8VAQ - chains A and B of the 9 polymer chains in the assembly; structure by electron microscopy, 3.80 A resolution.

[Chain A]
Protein: DNA polymerase III subunit delta
From: Escherichia coli
UniProtKB: P28630 (HOLA_ECOLI); residues 1-343 here = UniProt positions 1-343
Sequence (343 residues; numbered 1 to 343; the number before each row is that of its first residue):
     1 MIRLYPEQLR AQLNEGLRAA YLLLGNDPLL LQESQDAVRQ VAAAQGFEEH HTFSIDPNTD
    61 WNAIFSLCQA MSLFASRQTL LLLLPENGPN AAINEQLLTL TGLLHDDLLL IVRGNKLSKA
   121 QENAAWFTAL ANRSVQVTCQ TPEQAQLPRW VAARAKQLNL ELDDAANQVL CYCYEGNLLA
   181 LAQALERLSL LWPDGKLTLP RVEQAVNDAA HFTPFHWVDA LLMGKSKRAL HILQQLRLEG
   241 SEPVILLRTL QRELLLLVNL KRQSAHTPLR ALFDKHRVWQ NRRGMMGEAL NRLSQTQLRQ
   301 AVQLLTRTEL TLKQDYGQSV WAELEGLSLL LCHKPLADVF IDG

[Chain B]
Protein: DNA polymerase III subunit tau
From: Escherichia coli
Notes: EC 2.7.7.7
UniProtKB: P06710 (DPO3X_ECOLI); numbering as in UniProt (aligned over 1-373)
Sequence (376 residues; row label = number of the first residue in the row; numbers below 1 keep their minus sign (Gly-2 is residue -2)):
    -2 GPHMSYQVLA RKWRPQTFAD VVGQEHVLTA LANGLSLGRI HHAYLFSGTR GVGKTSIARL
    58 LAKGLNCETG ITATPCGVCD NCREIEQGRF VDLIEIDAAS RTKVEDTRDL LDNVQYAPAR
   118 GRFKVYLIDE VHMLSRHSFN ALLKTLEEPP EHVKFLLATT DPQKLPVTIL SRCLQFHLKA
   178 LDVEQIRHQL EHILNEEHIA HEPRALQLLA RAAEGSLRDA LSLTDQAIAS GDGQVSTQAV
   238 SAMLGTLDDD QALSLVEAMV EANGERVMAL INEAAARGIE WEALLVEMLG LLHRIAMVQL
   298 SPAALGNDMA AIELRMRELA RTIPPTDIQL YYQTLLIGRK ELPYAPDRRM GVEMTLLRAL
   358 AFHPRMPLPE PEVPRQ
Disordered / not traced: 364-373
Sequence notes: expression tag (-2 to 0)
Bound ions: Mg2+: Thr52 (together with ADP); Zn2+: Cys64, Cys73, Cys76, Cys79
Residues lining bound ligands: ADP / beryllium trifluoride: Leu6, Ala7, Arg8, Lys9, Trp10, Arg11, Pro12, Asp17, Val18, Val19, Arg47, Gly48, Val49, Gly50, Lys51, Thr52, Ser53, Glu127, Thr157, Gln186, Leu214, Arg215, Leu218
Curated features (UniProtKB/Swiss-Prot):
  - binding site (ATP): Gly45 to Thr52
  - binding site (Zn(2+)): Cys64, Cys73, Cys76, Cys79
  - mutagenesis: Gly118 (G118D: In dnaX2016(Ts); present in both isoforms, unable to grow at 42 degrees Celsius)
What the authors report for this chain:
  - catalytic residues: Glu127 (citing earlier work)
  - mutagenesis - K141A: decreased catalytic activity

[Chain A / chain B interface]
Contacting residue pairs (44; chain A residue first):
  Pro28(A) with Val164(B), hydrophobic
  Gln32(A) with Ser168(B); Arg169(B)
  Gln35(A) with Glu144(B)
  Asp36(A) with Arg169(B), salt bridge
  Arg39(A) with Glu144(B), salt bridge
  His50(A) with Glu145(B)
  Thr52(A) with Lys141(B)
  Leu83(A) with Thr165(B)
  Leu179(A) with Leu167(B); Ser168(B)
  Gln183(A) with Cys170(B), hydrogen bond (side chain-backbone); Leu171(B); Gln172(B), hydrogen bond (side chain-backbone)
  Glu186(A) with Leu171(B)
  Arg187(A) with Gln172(B); Phe173(B)
  Leu190(A) with Asn30(B), hydrogen bond (backbone-side chain); Gly31(B)
  Leu191(A) with His23(B); Thr26(B); Ala27(B); Asn30(B)
  Gln204(A) with Lys176(B), hydrogen bond (backbone-side chain)
  Asn207(A) with His174(B)
  Leu230(A) with Ala300(B); Ala301(B)
  Arg237(A) with Asp305(B)
  Ala322(A) with His290(B); Met294(B)
  Glu323(A) with His290(B), salt bridge
  Glu325(A) with Arg291(B), salt bridge; Met294(B)
  Gly326(A) with Met294(B)
  Leu329(A) with Met294(B), hydrophobic; Ser298(B)
  Pro335(A) with Leu297(B)
  Leu336(A) with Leu297(B)
  Ala337(A) with Leu297(B), hydrophobic
  Asp338(A) with Gln326(B), hydrogen bond
  Phe340(A) with Tyr329(B); Gln330(B)
  Ile341(A) with His290(B); Ala293(B), hydrophobic
Interface residues without a listed pair, chain A (35 interface residues in all): Ser54, Pro193, Ala205, Val206, Lys227, Gln234
Interface residues without a listed pair, chain B (35 interface residues in all): Arg36, His38, Asn137, Gly303

[Overview]
The chain A/chain B interface involves 35 residues from each chain; the contacts include 5 hydrogen bonds and
4 salt bridges. Polar pairs include Asp36(A)-Arg169(B), Arg39(A)-Glu144(B) and Glu323(A)-His290(B). Ligands of
chain B: ADP / beryllium trifluoride. From the paper: the catalytic residue Glu127(B); K141A of chain B
reduces catalytic activity.
Here chain A is DNA polymerase III subunit delta and chain B is DNA polymerase III subunit tau, both from
Escherichia coli. Entry 8VAQ (Structure of the E. coli clamp loader bound to the beta clamp in a Closed-DNA1
conformation) was determined by electron microscopy (same publication as 8VAL, 8VAM, 8VAN, 8VAP, 8VAR, 8VAS
and 8VAT).
